3FM7 - chains D and E of the 6 polymer chains in the assembly; structure by X-ray diffraction, 3.50 A resolution.

# Chain D
Protein: Dynein intermediate chain, cytosolic
Source organism: Drosophila melanogaster
Notes: fragment: IC, Residues 109-135
UniProt: Q24246 (DYIN_DROME); numbering as in UniProt (aligned over 109-135)
Amino-acid sequence (27 residues; numbered 109 to 135; the number before each row is that of its first residue):
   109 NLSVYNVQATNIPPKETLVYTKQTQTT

# Chain E
Protein: Dynein light chain 1, cytoplasmic
Source organism: Drosophila melanogaster
UniProt: Q24117 (DYL1_DROME); numbering as in UniProt (aligned over 1-89)
Amino-acid sequence (89 residues; numbered 1 to 89; the number before each row is that of its first residue):
     1 MSDRKAVIKNADMSEEMQQDAVDCATQALEKYNIEKDIAAYIKKEFDKKY
    51 NPTWHCIVGRNFGSYVTHETRHFIYFYLGQVAILLFKSG
Unresolved in the structure: 1-4

# Interface between chain D and chain E
Contacting residue pairs - 5 pairs, chain D then chain E:
  Gln-131(D) / Lys-36(E)
  Gln-131(D) / Ala-40(E)
  Gln-133(D) / Ile-34(E)
  Gln-133(D) / Glu-35(E)  hydrogen bond
  Gln-133(D) / Lys-36(E)  hydrogen bond (side chain-backbone)
Interface residues without a listed pair, chain D (4 interface residues in all): Thr-129, Thr-132
Interface residues without a listed pair, chain E (6 interface residues in all): Asp-37, Lys-43

# In short
4 residues of chain D face 6 of chain E across their interface; the contacts include 2 hydrogen bonds. Polar
contacts include Gln-133(D)/Glu-35(E) and Gln-133(D)/Lys-36(E).
Here chain D is Dynein intermediate chain, cytosolic and chain E is Dynein light chain 1, cytoplasmic, both
from Drosophila melanogaster. Entry 3FM7 (Quaternary Structure of Drosophila melanogaster IC/Tctex-1/LC8;
Allosteric Interactions of Dynein Light Chains with Dynein Intermediate Chain) was determined by X-ray
diffraction together with 3GLW from the same study.
